PDB entry 1G9K | X-ray diffraction, 1.96 A resolution | chain A

Chain A:
Protein: Serralysin
Notes: EC 3.4.24.40
UniProtKB: O69771 (O69771_9PSED); residues 1-463 here correspond to UniProt positions 18-480 (UniProt number = residue number + 17)
Amino-acid sequence (463 residues; numbered 1 to 463; the number before each row is that of its first residue):
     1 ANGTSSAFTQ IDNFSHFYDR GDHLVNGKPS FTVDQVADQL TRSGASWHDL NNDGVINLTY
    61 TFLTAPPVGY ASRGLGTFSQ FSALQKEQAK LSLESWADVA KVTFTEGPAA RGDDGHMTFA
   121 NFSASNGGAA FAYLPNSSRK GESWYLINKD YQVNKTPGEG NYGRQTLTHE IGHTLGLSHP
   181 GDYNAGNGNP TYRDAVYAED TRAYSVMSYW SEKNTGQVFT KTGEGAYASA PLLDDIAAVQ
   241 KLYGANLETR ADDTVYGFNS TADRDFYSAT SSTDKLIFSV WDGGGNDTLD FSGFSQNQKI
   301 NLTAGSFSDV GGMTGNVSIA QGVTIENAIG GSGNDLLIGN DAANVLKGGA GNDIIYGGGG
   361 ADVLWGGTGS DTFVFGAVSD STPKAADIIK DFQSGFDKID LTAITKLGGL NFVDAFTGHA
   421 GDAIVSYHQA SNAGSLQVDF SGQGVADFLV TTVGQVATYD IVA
Disordered / not traced: 1-2, 112, 184-188
Metal / ion sites: Ca2+ site 1: Asp-49, Asn-51, Asp-53, Val-55, Asn-57, Asp-114; Zn2+: His-169, His-173, His-179; Ca2+ site 2: Arg-250, Asp-252, Thr-254, Asp-282, Gly-284, Asp-287; Ca2+ site 3: Gly-285, Asp-287, Thr-324, Glu-326; Ca2+ site 4: Gly-331, Gly-333, Asp-335, Gly-348, Ala-350, Asp-353; Ca2+ site 5: Asn-340, Ala-342, Asn-344, Gly-357, Gly-359, Asp-362; Ca2+ site 6: Gly-349, Gly-351, Asp-353, Gly-366, Thr-368, Asp-371; Ca2+ site 7: Gly-358, Gly-360, Asp-362, Asp-380, Asp-387

In short:
Asp-49, Asn-51, Asp-53, Val-55, Asn-57 and Asp-114 coordinate Ca2+ site 1. His-169, His-173 and His-179
coordinate Zn2+.
Chain A is Serralysin; the structure, Crystal structure of a psychrophilic alkaline protease from pseudomonas
tac II 18, was determined by X-ray diffraction, deposited together with 1H71.
